6IM1 - chains A and B; structure by X-ray diffraction, 2.00 A resolution.

Chain A (and B):
Molecule: Carbonic anhydrase (Carbonate dehydratase)
Source organism: Persephonella marina (strain DSM 14350 / EX-H1)
Notes: EC 4.2.1.1; chain B of this document is another copy of the same molecule, construct and numbering; everything in this record applies to it too
UniProt: C0QRB5 (C0QRB5_PERMH); residue numbers follow UniProt; this construct covers 1-243
Chain sequence (243 residues; row label = number of the first residue in the row):
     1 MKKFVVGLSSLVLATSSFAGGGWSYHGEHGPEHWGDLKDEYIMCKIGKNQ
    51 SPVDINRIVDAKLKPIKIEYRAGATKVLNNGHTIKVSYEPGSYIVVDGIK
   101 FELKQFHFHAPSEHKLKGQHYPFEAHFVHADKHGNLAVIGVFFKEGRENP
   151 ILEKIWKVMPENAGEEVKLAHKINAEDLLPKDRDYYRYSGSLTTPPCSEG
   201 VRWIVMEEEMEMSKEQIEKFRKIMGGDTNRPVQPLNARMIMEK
Disordered / not traced: 1-21
Metal / ion sites: Ca2+ site 1: Asp-60 (shared with 2 residues of chain F); Zn2+: His-107, His-109, His-126; Ca2+ site 2: Asp-182 (shared with 2 residues of chain F); Ca2+ site 3: Asp-184, Glu-207 (shared with 1 residue of chain F); Ca2+ site 4: Glu-208, Glu-209 (shared with 1 residue of chain F); Ca2+ site 5: Glu-242 (shared with 2 residues of chain F)
What the authors report for this chain:
  - Ca2+ coordination: Asp-60, Asp-182, Asp-184, Glu-207, Glu-208, Glu-209, Glu-242
  - Zn2+ coordination: His-107, His-109, His-126
  - contacts within the chain: Cys-44/Cys-197
  - catalytic residues: Tyr-25, His-82, Glu-113, Thr-193 (citing earlier work)

How chain A and chain B interact:
Residue-residue contacts - 46 pairs, chain A then chain B:
  Met-43(A) / Ile-46(B)  hydrophobic
  Ile-46(A) / Met-43(B)  hydrophobic
  Lys-48(A) / Glu-199(B)
  Lys-48(A) / Gly-200(B)
  Asn-49(A) / Asn-49(B)
  Asn-49(A) / Ser-189(B)  hydrogen bond
  Asn-49(A) / Glu-199(B)  hydrogen bond
  Arg-57(A) / Asp-97(B)  salt bridge
  Arg-57(A) / Arg-202(B)
  Val-59(A) / Lys-62(B)
  Val-59(A) / Leu-63(B)
  Val-59(A) / Met-241(B)  hydrophobic
  Asp-60(A) / Ala-61(B)
  Asp-60(A) / Lys-62(B)  salt bridge
  Ala-61(A) / Asp-60(B)
  Lys-62(A) / Val-59(B)
  Lys-62(A) / Asp-60(B)  salt bridge
  Leu-63(A) / Val-59(B)
  Leu-63(A) / Met-239(B)  hydrophobic
  Asp-97(A) / Arg-57(B)  salt bridge
  Arg-187(A) / Ala-237(B)  hydrogen bond (side chain-backbone)
  Arg-187(A) / Met-239(B)  hydrogen bond
  Ser-189(A) / Asn-49(B)  hydrogen bond
  Ser-189(A) / Ala-237(B)
  Ser-189(A) / Arg-238(B)
  Glu-199(A) / Lys-48(B)
  Glu-199(A) / Asn-49(B)
  Glu-199(A) / Glu-199(B)
  Gly-200(A) / Lys-48(B)
  Gly-200(A) / Ala-237(B)
  Val-201(A) / Ala-237(B)
  Arg-202(A) / Arg-57(B)
  Arg-202(A) / Asn-236(B)  hydrogen bond (side chain-backbone)
  Arg-202(A) / Ala-237(B)
  Asn-236(A) / Arg-202(B)  hydrogen bond (backbone-side chain)
  Ala-237(A) / Arg-187(B)  hydrogen bond (backbone-side chain)
  Ala-237(A) / Gly-200(B)
  Ala-237(A) / Val-201(B)
  Ala-237(A) / Arg-202(B)
  Arg-238(A) / Ser-189(B)
  Met-239(A) / Leu-63(B)  hydrophobic
  Met-239(A) / Arg-187(B)  hydrogen bond
  Met-239(A) / Met-241(B)  hydrophobic
  Met-241(A) / Val-59(B)  hydrophobic
  Met-241(A) / Met-239(B)  hydrophobic
  Met-241(A) / Met-241(B)  hydrophobic
Interface residues without a listed pair, chain A (23 interface residues in all): Ile-42
Interface residues without a listed pair, chain B (23 interface residues in all): Ile-42

Overview:
The chain A/chain B interface involves 23 residues from each chain; the contacts include 9 hydrogen bonds and
4 salt bridges. Among the polar pairs are Arg-57(A)/Asp-97(B), Asp-60(A)/Lys-62(B) and Asn-49(A)/Ser-189(B).
His-107(A), His-109(A) and His-126(A) coordinate Zn2+. The paper reports catalytic residues Tyr-25(A),
His-82(A) and Glu-113(A) among others; Ca2+ coordination by Asp-60(A), Asp-182(A) and Asp-184(A) among others.
Chain A and chain B are both Carbonic anhydrase (Carbonate dehydratase) (Persephonella marina (strain DSM
14350 / EX-H1)); the structure, Crystal structure of a highly thermostable carbonic anhydrase from
Persephonella marina EX-H1, was determined by X-ray diffraction (same publication as 6IM0 and 6IM3).
